Entry 9R96 (electron microscopy, 3.10 A resolution); this record covers chains A and N of the 6 polymer chains in the assembly.

[Chain A]
Name: DNA-directed RNA polymerase, mitochondrial
From: Homo sapiens
Notes: EC 2.7.7.6
Reference sequence: O00411 (RPOM_HUMAN); residues 43-1230 here = UniProt positions 43-1230
Chain sequence (1188 residues; row label = number of the first residue in the row):
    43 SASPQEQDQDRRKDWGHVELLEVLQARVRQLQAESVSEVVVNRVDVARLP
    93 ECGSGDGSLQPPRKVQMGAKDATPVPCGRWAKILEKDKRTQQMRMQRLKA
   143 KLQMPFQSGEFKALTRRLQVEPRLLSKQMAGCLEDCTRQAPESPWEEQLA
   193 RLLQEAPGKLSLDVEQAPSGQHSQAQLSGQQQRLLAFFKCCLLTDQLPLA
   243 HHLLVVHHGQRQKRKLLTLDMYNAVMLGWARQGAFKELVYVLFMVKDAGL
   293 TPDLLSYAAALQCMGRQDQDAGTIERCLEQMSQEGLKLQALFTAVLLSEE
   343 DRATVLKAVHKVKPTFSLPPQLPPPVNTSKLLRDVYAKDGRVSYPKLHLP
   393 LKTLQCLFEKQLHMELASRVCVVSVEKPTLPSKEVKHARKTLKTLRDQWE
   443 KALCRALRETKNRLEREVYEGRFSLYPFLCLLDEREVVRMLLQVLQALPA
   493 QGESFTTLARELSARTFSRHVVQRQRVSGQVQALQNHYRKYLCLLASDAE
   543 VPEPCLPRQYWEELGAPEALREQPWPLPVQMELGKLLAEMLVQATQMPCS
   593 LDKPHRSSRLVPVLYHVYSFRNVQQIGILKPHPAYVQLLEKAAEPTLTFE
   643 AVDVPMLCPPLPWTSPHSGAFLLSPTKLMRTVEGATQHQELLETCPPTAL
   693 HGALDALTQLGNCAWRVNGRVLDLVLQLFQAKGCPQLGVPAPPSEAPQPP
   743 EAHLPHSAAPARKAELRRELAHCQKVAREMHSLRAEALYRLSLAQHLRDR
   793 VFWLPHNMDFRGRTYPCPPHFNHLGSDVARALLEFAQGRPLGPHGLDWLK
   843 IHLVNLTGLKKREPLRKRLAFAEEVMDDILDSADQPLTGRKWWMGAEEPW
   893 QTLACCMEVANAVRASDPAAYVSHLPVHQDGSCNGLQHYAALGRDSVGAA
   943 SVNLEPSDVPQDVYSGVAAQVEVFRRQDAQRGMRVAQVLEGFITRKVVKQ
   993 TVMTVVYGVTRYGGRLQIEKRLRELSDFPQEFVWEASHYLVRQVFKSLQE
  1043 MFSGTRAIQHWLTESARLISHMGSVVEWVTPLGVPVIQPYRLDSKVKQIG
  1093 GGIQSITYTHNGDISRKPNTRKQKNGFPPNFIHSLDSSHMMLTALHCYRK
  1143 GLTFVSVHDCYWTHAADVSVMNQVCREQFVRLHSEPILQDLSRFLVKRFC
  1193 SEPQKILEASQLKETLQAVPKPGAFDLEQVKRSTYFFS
Unresolved in the structure: 43-121, 147-156, 200-216, 741-754
Ion coordination: Mg2+: Asp922, Gly923, Asp1151 (together with GTP)
Small-molecule neighbours: GTP (guanosine-5'-triphosphate): Arg805, Asp922, Gly923, Ser924, Cys925, Asn926, Gly927, Tyr956, Arg987, Lys991, Gln992, Met995, Thr996, Tyr999, Pro1121, His1125, Asp1151
What the authors report for this chain:
  - mutagenesis - W1026A: decreased catalytic activity

[Chain N]
Molecule: Non-template strand DNA
Sequence (56 nucleotides; each row starts with the number of its first residue; numbers below 1 keep their minus sign (DA-2 is residue -2)):
    -2 ATGTGTTAGTTGGGGGGTGACTGTTAAAAGTGCATACCGAACAAAGATAA
    48 AATTTG
Unresolved in the structure: -2 to 2, 53

[How chain A and chain N interact]
Contacting residue pairs (17):
  Phe612(A) with DA38(N), base contact
  Asn614(A) with DA38(N), sugar contact; DC39(N), phosphate contact
  Val615(A) with DG36(N), hydrogen bond to the base; DA37(N), sugar contact
  Gln616(A) with DG36(N), base contact
  Gln617(A) with DG36(N), base contact
  Tyr1004(A) with DG43(N), base contact; DA44(N), base contact
  Trp1026(A) with DA42(N), stacking on the base; DG43(N), sugar contact
  His1030(A) with DG43(N), base contact
  Arg1034(A) with DA44(N), salt bridge to the phosphate
  Lys1087(A) with DT32(N), salt bridge to the phosphate
  Thr1112(A) with DA48(N), phosphate contact
  Arg1113(A) with DA48(N), phosphate contact
  Lys1116(A) with DA47(N), sugar contact
Interface residues without a listed pair, chain A (15 interface residues in all): Gln222, Arg464
Interface residues without a listed pair, chain N (12 interface residues in all): DG29, DC30

[Overview]
The interface between chain A and chain N involves 15 residues on one side and 12 on the other, with 1
hydrogen bond, 2 salt bridges and 1 aromatic stacking contact. Among the polar pairs are Val615(A)-DG36(N),
Arg1034(A)-DA44(N) and Lys1087(A)-DT32(N). Bound to chain A: GTP. From the paper: W1026A of chain A reduces
catalytic activity.
Here chain A is DNA-directed RNA polymerase, mitochondrial (Homo sapiens) and chain N is Non-template strand
DNA. Entry 9R96 (Cryo-EM structure of the human mitochondrial RNA polymerase transcription initiation complex
(POLRMT/TFAM/TFB2M/DNA/RNA) with a slipped 3-mer ...) was determined by electron microscopy together with
9GZM, 9GZN, 9GZO and 9R95 from the same study.
